Entry 6HDC (X-ray diffraction, 3.40 A resolution); this record covers chains A and B.

Chain A:
Name: Nanobody, Maltose/maltodextrin-binding periplasmic protein
From: Lama glama
Reference sequence: P0AEX9 (MALE_ECOLI); residues 123-483 here correspond to UniProt positions 32-392 (UniProt number = residue number - 91)
Amino-acid sequence (486 residues; numbered 1 to 486; the number before each row is that of its first residue):
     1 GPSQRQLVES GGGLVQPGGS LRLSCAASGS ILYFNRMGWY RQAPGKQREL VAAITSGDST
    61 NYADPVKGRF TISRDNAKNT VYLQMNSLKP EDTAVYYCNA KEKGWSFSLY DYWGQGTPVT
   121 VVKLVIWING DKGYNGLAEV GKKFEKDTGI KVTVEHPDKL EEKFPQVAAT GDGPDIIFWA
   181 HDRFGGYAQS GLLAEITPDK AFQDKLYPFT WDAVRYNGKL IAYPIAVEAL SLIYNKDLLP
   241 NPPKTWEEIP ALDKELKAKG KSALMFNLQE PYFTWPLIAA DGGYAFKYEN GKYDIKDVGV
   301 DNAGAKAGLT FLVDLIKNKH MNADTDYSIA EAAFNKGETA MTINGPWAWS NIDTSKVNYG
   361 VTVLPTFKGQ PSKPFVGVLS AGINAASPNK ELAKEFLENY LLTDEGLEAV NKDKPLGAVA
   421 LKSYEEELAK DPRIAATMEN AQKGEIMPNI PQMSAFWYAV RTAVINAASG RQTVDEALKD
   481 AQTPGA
Disordered / not traced: 1-3, 283-301, 484-486
Disulfides: Cys25-Cys98
Differences from the reference sequence: expression tag (484-486)

Chain B:
Name: TMEM175
From: Marivirga tractuosa DSM 4126
Reference sequence: E4TN31 (E4TN31_MARTH); residues 2-247 here = UniProt positions 2-247
Amino-acid sequence (255 residues; numbered 0 to 254; the number before each row is that of its first residue; numbering starts at 0):
     0 MSRKVFETVV GLNPNFSFRG KQQTRIETFS DAVFALAIAL LVLSSTIPET FEDLWASMRD
    60 VIPFAICVAL IIVIWYQHYI FFLKYGLQDK VTILLNTILL FVLLVYVYPL KFLARFLSEI
   120 YGGIFGIIET DLSRFGEYSH QNLKLLMVNY GLGAFAIFLV FSLMYWRAYK MKSLLDLNSY
   180 EIFDTKSSII ANLLMCSVPL LSLIITLIDP WGNFRTTILS GFLYFLYVPI MIVFGRITSK
   240 KSRRLLQDAL EVLFQ
Disordered / not traced: 0-8, 241-254
Differences from the reference sequence: initiating methionine (0); expression tag (1, 248-254); engineered mutation Ala38 (Thr in E4TN31)
Curated features (UniProtKB/Swiss-Prot):
  - motif: Arg24 to Asp30 (RxxxFSD motif)
  - site: Leu35 (Hydrophobic filter residue 1), Leu39 (Hydrophobic filter residue 2), Leu42 (Hydrophobic filter residue 3)

Interface between chain A and chain B:
Residue-residue contacts (18):
  Tyr234(A) - Ser172(B)
  Tyr234(A) - Leu173(B)  hydrogen bond (side chain-backbone)
  Lys236(A) - Ser172(B)  hydrogen bond (side chain-backbone)
  Lys236(A) - Leu173(B)  hydrogen bond (side chain-backbone)
  Lys236(A) - Asp175(B)  salt bridge
  Pro240(A) - Leu173(B)
  Lys244(A) - Lys169(B)
  Val361(A) - Ser172(B)
  Thr362(A) - Ser172(B)  hydrogen bond
  Glu426(A) - Tyr179(B)
  Ala429(A) - Asn177(B)
  Ala429(A) - Ser178(B)  hydrogen bond (backbone-backbone)
  Ala429(A) - Tyr179(B)
  Lys430(A) - Asn177(B)
  Pro432(A) - Asp175(B)
  Pro432(A) - Leu176(B)
  Ala435(A) - Ser178(B)
  Glu439(A) - Lys171(B)  salt bridge
Interface residues without a listed pair, chain A (14 interface residues in all): Asn241, Asp431
Interface residues without a listed pair, chain B (10 interface residues in all): Arg166

Overview:
The interface between chain A and chain B involves 14 residues on one side and 10 on the other; the contacts
include 5 hydrogen bonds and 2 salt bridges. Polar contacts include Lys236(A)-Asp175(B), Glu439(A)-Lys171(B)
and Tyr234(A)-Leu173(B).
Here chain A is Nanobody, Maltose/maltodextrin-binding periplasmic protein (Lama glama) and chain B is TMEM175
(Marivirga tractuosa DSM 4126). Entry 6HDC (Crystal structure of the potassium channel MtTMEM175 T38A variant
in complex with a Nanobody-MBP fusion protein) was determined by X-ray diffraction (same publication as 6SWR,
6HD8, 6HD9, 6HDA and 6HDB).
